Entry 7V25 (X-ray diffraction, 2.74 A resolution); this record covers chains E and F of the 6 polymer chains in the assembly.

[Chain E (and F)]
Protein: Rieske (2Fe-2S) domain protein
Organism: Comamonas testosteroni (strain DSM 14576 / KF-1)
Notes: chain F of this document is another copy of the same molecule, construct and numbering; everything in this record applies to it too
UniProtKB: B7WQT1 (B7WQT1_COMTK); residue numbers follow UniProt; this construct covers 1-439
Amino-acid sequence (439 residues; numbered 1 to 439; the number before each row is that of its first residue):
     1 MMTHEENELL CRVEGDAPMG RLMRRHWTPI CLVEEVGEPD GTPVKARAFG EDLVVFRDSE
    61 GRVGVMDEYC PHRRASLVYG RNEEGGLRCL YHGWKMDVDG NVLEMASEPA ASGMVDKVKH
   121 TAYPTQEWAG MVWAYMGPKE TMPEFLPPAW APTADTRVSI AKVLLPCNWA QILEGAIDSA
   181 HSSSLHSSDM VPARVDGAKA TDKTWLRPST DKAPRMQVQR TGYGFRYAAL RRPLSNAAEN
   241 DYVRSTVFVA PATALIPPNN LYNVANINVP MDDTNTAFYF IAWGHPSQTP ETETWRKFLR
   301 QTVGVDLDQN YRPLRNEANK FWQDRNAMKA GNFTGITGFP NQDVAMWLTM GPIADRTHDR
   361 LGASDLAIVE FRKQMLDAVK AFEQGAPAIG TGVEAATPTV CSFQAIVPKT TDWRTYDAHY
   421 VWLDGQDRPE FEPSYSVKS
Not modelled in the structure: 191-207, 394-395, 411-419, 424-439 (chain F: 193-204, 395-396, 424-439)
Bound ions: 2Fe-2S cluster Fe: Cys70, His72, Cys89, His92; Fe2+: His181, His186, Asp343
Ligand contacts: 2Fe-2S cluster (FES): Cys70, His72, Arg73, Arg74, Ala75, Cys89, Tyr91, His92, Gly93, Trp94
Reported in the primary citation:
  - binding site for phthalic acid: Ser179, Ser182, Arg207, Arg244, Phe280, Phe339
  - specificity-determining residues: Arg207, Arg244
  - mutagenesis - R207A, R244A: abolished catalytic activity on phthalate

[How chain E and chain F interact]
Contacting residue pairs (8; chain E residue first):
  Asp324(E) - Asn326(F)  hydrogen bond
  Asn326(E) - Asp324(F)  hydrogen bond
  Asn326(E) - Asn326(F)
  Asn326(E) - Ala327(F)
  Ala327(E) - Asn326(F)
  Ala330(E) - Asn326(F)
  Ala330(E) - Lys329(F)
  Ala330(E) - Ala330(F)
Interface residues without a listed pair, chain E (5 interface residues in all): Lys329

[In short]
The chain E/chain F interface involves 5 residues from each chain; the contacts include 2 hydrogen bonds. Its
one hydrogen-bonded contact is Asp324(E)-Asn326(F). Bound to chain E: 2Fe-2S cluster. The paper reports a
binding site for phthalic acid at Ser179(E), Ser182(E) and Arg207(E) among others; R207A and R244A of chain E
abolish catalytic activity on phthalate.
Chain E and chain F are both Rieske (2Fe-2S) domain protein (Comamonas testosteroni (strain DSM 14576 /
KF-1)); the structure, Crystal Structure of phthalate dioxygenase in complex with phthalate, was determined by
X-ray diffraction (same publication as 7FHR, 7FJL and 7V28).
